PDB entry 8YJF | X-ray diffraction, 4.40 A resolution (low resolution: residue-level contacts below are approximate; hydrogen-bond / salt-bridge calls are withheld) | chains A and D of the 8 polymer chains in the assembly

# Chain A
Name: FACT complex subunit SPT16
Organism: Homo sapiens
UniProt: Q9Y5B9 (SP16H_HUMAN); residues 644-988 here = UniProt positions 644-988
Chain sequence (350 residues; row label = number of the first residue in the row):
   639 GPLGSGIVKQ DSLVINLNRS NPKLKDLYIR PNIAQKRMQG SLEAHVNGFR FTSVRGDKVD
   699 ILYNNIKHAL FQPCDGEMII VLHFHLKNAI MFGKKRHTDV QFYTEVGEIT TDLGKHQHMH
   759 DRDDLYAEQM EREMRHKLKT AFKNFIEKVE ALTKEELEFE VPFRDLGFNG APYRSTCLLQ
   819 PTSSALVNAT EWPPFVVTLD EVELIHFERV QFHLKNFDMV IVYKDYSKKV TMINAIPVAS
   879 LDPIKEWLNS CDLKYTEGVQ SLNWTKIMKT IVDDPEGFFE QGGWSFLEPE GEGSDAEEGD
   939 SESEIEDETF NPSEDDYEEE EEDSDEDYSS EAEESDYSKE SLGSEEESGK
Not modelled in the structure: 639-645, 927-939, 966-988
Sequence notes: expression tag (639-643)
Curated features (UniProtKB/Swiss-Prot):
  - modified residue: Ser650 (Phosphoserine), Ser658 (Phosphoserine), Lys732 (N6-acetyllysine), Lys786 (N6-acetyllysine), Thr903 (Phosphothreonine), Lys904 (N6-acetyllysine), Ser979 (Phosphoserine), Ser982 (Phosphoserine), Ser986 (Phosphoserine)
  - cross-link: Lys647 (Glycyl lysine isopeptide (Lys-Gly) (interchain with G-Cter in SUMO2))

# Chain D
Name: Histone H4
Organism: Homo sapiens
UniProt: P62805 (H4_HUMAN); residues 0-102 here correspond to UniProt positions 1-103 (UniProt number = residue number + 1)
Chain sequence (103 residues; each row starts with the number of its first residue; numbering starts at 0):
     0 MSGRGKGGKG LGKGGAKRHR KVLRDNIQGI TKPAIRRLAR RGGVKRISGL IYEETRGVLK
    60 VFLENVIRDA VTYTEHAKRK TVTAMDVVYA LKRQGRTLYG FGG
Not modelled in the structure: 0-22, 95-102
Curated features (UniProtKB/Swiss-Prot):
  - DNA-binding region: Lys16 to Lys20
  - modified residue: Ser1 (N-acetylserine), Arg3 (Asymmetric dimethylarginine), Lys5 (N6-(2-hydroxyisobutyryl)lysine), Lys8 (N6-(2-hydroxyisobutyryl)lysine), Lys12 (N6-(2-hydroxyisobutyryl)lysine), Lys16 (N6-(2-hydroxyisobutyryl)lysine), Lys20 (N6,N6,N6-trimethyllysine), Lys31 (N6-(2-hydroxyisobutyryl)lysine), Lys44 (N6-(2-hydroxyisobutyryl)lysine), Ser47 (Phosphoserine), Tyr51 (Phosphotyrosine), Lys59 (N6-(2-hydroxyisobutyryl)lysine), Lys77 (N6-(2-hydroxyisobutyryl)lysine), Lys79 (N6-(2-hydroxyisobutyryl)lysine), Thr80 (Phosphothreonine), Tyr88 (Phosphotyrosine), Lys91 (N6-(2-hydroxyisobutyryl)lysine)
  - cross-link (Glycyl lysine isopeptide (Lys-Gly)): Lys12 (interchain with G-Cter in SUMO2), Lys20 (interchain with G-Cter in SUMO2), Lys31 (interchain with G-Cter in SUMO2), Lys59 (interchain with G-Cter in SUMO2), Lys79 (interchain with G-Cter in SUMO2), Lys91 (interchain with G-Cter in SUMO2)

# How chain A and chain D interact
Residue-residue contacts - 25 pairs, chain A then chain D:
  Met716(A) with Leu49(D)
  Glu746(A) with Ser47(D); Gly48(D)
  Ile747(A) with Arg35(D); Ile46(D); Ser47(D); Gly48(D); Tyr51(D)
  Thr748(A) with Arg45(D); Ile46(D)
  Thr749(A) with Ile46(D)
  Asp750(A) with Arg35(D)
  Leu751(A) with Arg39(D); Val43(D); Lys44(D); Arg45(D); Ile46(D)
  Gly752(A) with Arg39(D)
  Gln755(A) with Arg35(D); Arg39(D)
  Asp759(A) with Pro32(D); Arg35(D)
  Arg760(A) with Thr30(D); Pro32(D); Arg36(D)

# Overview
11 residues of chain A and 13 residues of chain D are in contact. Curated annotation (UniProt) lists a
DNA-binding region on chain D.
Chain A is FACT complex subunit SPT16 and chain D is Histone H4, both from Homo sapiens; the structure,
Structure of human SPT16 MD-CTD and MCM2 HBD chaperoning a histone H3-H4 tetramer and an H2A-H2B ..., was
determined by X-ray diffraction, deposited together with 8YJM.
